Entry 9K3F (electron microscopy, 2.75 A resolution); this record covers chains A and B of the 5 polymer chains in the assembly.

Chain A:
Protein: Guanine nucleotide-binding protein G(i) subunit alpha-1, Guanine nucleotide-binding protein G(s) subunit alpha isoforms short
Organism: Homo sapiens
Notes: EC 3.6.5.-
UniProt: chimeric construct of P63096, P63092: residues 8-26 from P63096 (GNAI1_HUMAN) positions 1-19 (UniProt number = residue number - 7); residues 27-83 from P63092 positions 27-67 (offset varies); residues 84-204 from P63096 (GNAI1_HUMAN) positions 61-181 (UniProt number = residue number - 23); residues 205-253 from P63092 positions 205-253 (same numbers); residues 264-394 from P63092 positions 264-394 (same numbers)
Sequence (361 residues; numbered 8 to 394; 26 numbers in that range are skipped by the numbering (no residue carries them; nothing is unmodelled there); the number before each row is that of its first residue):
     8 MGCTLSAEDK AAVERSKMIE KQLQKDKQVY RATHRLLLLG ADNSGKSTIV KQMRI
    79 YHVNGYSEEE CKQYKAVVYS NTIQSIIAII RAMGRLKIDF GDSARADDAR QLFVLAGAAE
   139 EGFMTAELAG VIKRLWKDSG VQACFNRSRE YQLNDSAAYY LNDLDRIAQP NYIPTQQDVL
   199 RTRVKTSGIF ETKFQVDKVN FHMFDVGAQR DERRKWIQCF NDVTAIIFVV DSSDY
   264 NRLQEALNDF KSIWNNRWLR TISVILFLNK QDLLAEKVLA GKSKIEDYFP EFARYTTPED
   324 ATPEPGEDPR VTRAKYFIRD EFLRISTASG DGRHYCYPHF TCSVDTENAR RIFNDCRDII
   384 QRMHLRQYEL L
Unresolved in the structure: 8-11, 79-203
Sequence notes: engineered mutation Asp49 (Gly in P63092), Asn50 (Glu in P63092), Tyr79 (Leu63 in P63092), Ala226 (Gly in P63092), Asp249 (Ala in P63092), Asp252 (Ser in P63092), Asp272 (Leu in P63092), Ser366 (Ala in P63092), Ala372 (Ile in P63092), Ile375 (Val in P63092)
Swiss-Prot annotation at these positions:
  - lipidation: Gly9 (N-myristoyl glycine), Cys10 (S-palmitoyl cysteine)
  - region: Asp196 to Thr204 (G2 motif)
  - binding site (GTP): Ser174, Leu198 to Thr204
  - binding site (Mg(2+)): Thr204
  - modified residue: Arg201 (ADP-ribosylarginine)

Chain B:
Protein: Guanine nucleotide-binding protein G(I)/G(S)/G(T) subunit beta-1, HiBiT
Organism: Homo sapiens
UniProt: P62873 (GBB1_HUMAN); residues 2-340 here = UniProt positions 2-340
Sequence (371 residues; numbered -4 to 366; the number before each row is that of its first residue; numbers below 1 keep their minus sign (Met-4 is residue -4)):
    -4 MGSLLQSELD QLRQEAEQLK NQIRDARKAC ADATLSQITN NIDPVGRIQM RTRRTLRGHL
    56 AKIYAMHWGT DSRLLVSASQ DGKLIIWDSY TTNKVHAIPL RSSWVMTCAY APSGNYVACG
   116 GLDNICSIYN LKTREGNVRV SRELAGHTGY LSCCRFLDDN QIVTSSGDTT CALWDIETGQ
   176 QTTTFTGHTG DVMSLSLAPD TRLFVSGACD ASAKLWDVRE GMCRQTFTGH ESDINAICFF
   236 PNGNAFATGS DDATCRLFDL RADQELMTYS HDNIICGITS VSFSKSGRLL LAGYDDFNCN
   296 VWDALKADRA GVLAGHDNRV SCLGVTDDGM AVATGSWDSF LKIWNGSSGG GGSGGGGSSG
   356 VSGWRLFKKI S
Unresolved in the structure: -4 to 2, 344-366
Sequence notes: initiating methionine (-4); expression tag (-3 to 1); linker (341-355)
Swiss-Prot annotation at these positions:
  - modified residue: Ser2 (N-acetylserine), His266 (Phosphohistidine)
  - natural variant: Leu30 (L30F: In MRD42; uncertain significance), Arg52 (R52G: In MRD42), Gly64 (G64V: In MRD42), Asp76 (D76E: In MRD42; D76G: In MRD42), Gly77 (G77S: In MRD42), Lys78 (K78R: In MRD42), Ile80 (I80N: In MRD42; I80T: In MRD42), His91 (H91R: In MRD42; uncertain significance), Ala92 (A92T: In MRD42), Pro94 (P94S: In MRD42), Leu95 (L95P: In MRD42), Arg96 (R96L: In MRD42), 5 further natural variant entries in UniProt

Chain A / chain B interface:
Contacting residue pairs (53):
  Val20(A) with Asn88(B)
  Arg22(A) with Val90(B), hydrogen bond (side chain-backbone); His91(B)
  Ser23(A) with Asn88(B); Lys89(B), hydrogen bond (side chain-backbone)
  Ile26(A) with Lys89(B); Val90(B); Ala92(B), hydrophobic
  Glu27(A) with Lys89(B)
  Leu30(A) with Gly53(B); Leu55(B); Lys78(B); Ile80(B), hydrophobic
  Asp33(A) with Leu55(B); Lys78(B), salt bridge
  Lys34(A) with Leu55(B)
  Tyr37(A) with Leu55(B); Ala56(B); Asp76(B)
  Thr204(A) with Asn119(B), hydrogen bond (backbone-side chain); His142(B), hydrogen bond (side chain-backbone); Thr143(B)
  Ser205(A) with Asn119(B)
  Gly206(A) with Leu117(B); Asn119(B)
  Phe222(A) with Trp99(B)
  Ala226(A) with Asn119(B); Thr143(B)
  Gln227(A) with Leu117(B); Asn119(B), hydrogen bond; Gly144(B); Tyr145(B), hydrogen bond (side chain-backbone)
  Arg228(A) with Thr184(B); Asp186(B), salt bridge
  Glu230(A) with Asp186(B)
  Arg232(A) with Cys204(B); Asp228(B), salt bridge
  Lys233(A) with Tyr145(B); Cys204(B); Asp228(B), salt bridge; Asn230(B)
  Trp234(A) with Leu117(B), hydrophobic; Tyr145(B)
  Gln236(A) with Arg314(B)
  Cys237(A) with Tyr59(B); Gln75(B); Trp99(B); Met101(B), hydrophobic
  Phe238(A) with Trp99(B), hydrophobic; Leu117(B), hydrophobic
  Asp240(A) with Lys57(B), salt bridge
  Trp281(A) with Arg314(B); Trp332(B), hydrophobic
Also at the interface, not in a pair above, chain A (28 interface residues in all): Ala19, Ile207, Asn239
Also at the interface, not in a pair above, chain B (35 interface residues in all): Asp118, Gly141, Gly162, Asp163, Gly185, Met188

Overview:
Chain A and chain B form an interface of 28 and 35 residues respectively, with 6 hydrogen bonds and 5 salt
bridges. Polar pairs include Asp33(A)-Lys78(B), Arg228(A)-Asp186(B) and Arg232(A)-Asp228(B). From UniProt: 8
GTP-binding residues and Mg2+-binding residue Thr204(A) on chain A.
Chain A is Guanine nucleotide-binding protein G(i) subunit alpha-1, Guanine nucleotide-binding protein G(s)
subunit alpha isoforms short and chain B is Guanine nucleotide-binding protein G(I)/G(S)/G(T) subunit beta-1,
HiBiT, both from Homo sapiens; the structure, Cryo-EM structure of the unliganded human melanocortin receptor
3 (MC3R)-Gs complex, was determined by electron microscopy (same publication as 9K3H, 9K3K, 9K3L and 9K3P).
